PDB entry 7N7I | X-ray diffraction, 3.19 A resolution | chain A

Chain A:
Molecule: Viperin-like enzyme
Source organism: Hypocrea virens (strain Gv29-8 / FGSC 10586)
UniProtKB: G9MQB8 (G9MQB8_HYPVG); residue numbers follow UniProt; this construct covers 1-308
Chain sequence (330 residues; row label = number of the first residue in the row; numbers below 1 keep their minus sign (Met-21 is residue -21)):
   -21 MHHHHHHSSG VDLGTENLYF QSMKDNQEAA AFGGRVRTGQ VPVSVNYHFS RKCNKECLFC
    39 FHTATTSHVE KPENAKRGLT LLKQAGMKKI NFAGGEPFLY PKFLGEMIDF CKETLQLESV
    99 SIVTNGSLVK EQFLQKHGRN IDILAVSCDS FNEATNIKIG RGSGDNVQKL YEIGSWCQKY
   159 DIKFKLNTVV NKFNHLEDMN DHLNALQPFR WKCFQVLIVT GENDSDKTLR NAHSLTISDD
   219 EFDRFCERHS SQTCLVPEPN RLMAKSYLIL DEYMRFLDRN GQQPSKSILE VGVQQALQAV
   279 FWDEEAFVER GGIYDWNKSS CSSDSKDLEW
Not modelled in the structure: -21 to 17, 142-143, 299-308
Sequence notes: initiating methionine (-21); expression tag (-20 to 0)
Ligand contacts:
  - S-adenosylmethionine (SAM): Phe37, Cys38, Phe39, His40, Ala71, Gly72, Gly73, Glu74, Pro75, Val101, Thr102, Asn103, Ser125, Asp127, Arg139, Asn165, Val167, Phe192, Gln193, Val194, Leu195, Asn201, Met241
  - 4Fe-4S cluster (SF4): Cys31, Lys33, Glu34, Cys35, Phe37, Cys38, Gly72, Gly73, Asn103, Arg139
  - UTP (uridine 5'-triphosphate): Ser22, Asn24, His26, Phe39, His40, Lys67, Asn69, Ala71, Val101, Lys163, Asn165, Arg188, Lys190, Phe192, Leu195, Val197, Met241, Ala242, Tyr245, Ile247, Arg257, Arg288, Gly290, Tyr292
From the paper describing this entry:
  - specificity-determining residues: Tyr245 to Gly259
  - binding site for UTP: Asn24, His26, Arg257
  - catalytic residues: Tyr245 (proposed by the authors, not directly observed)

In short:
Ligands of chain A: S-adenosylmethionine, 4Fe-4S cluster and UTP. From the paper: the catalytic residue
Tyr245; a binding site for UTP at Asn24, His26 and Arg257.
Chain A is Viperin-like enzyme (Hypocrea virens (strain Gv29-8 / FGSC 10586)); the structure, X-ray crystal
structure of Viperin-like enzyme from Trichoderma virens, was determined by X-ray diffraction (same
publication as 7N7H).
